9FF4 - chains B and L of the 12 polymer chains in the assembly; structure by X-ray diffraction, 2.80 A resolution.

[Chain B]
Name: HTH-type transcriptional regulator Hpr
From: Geobacillus kaustophilus
UniProtKB: Q5L293 (HPR_GEOKA); numbering as in UniProt (aligned over 1-201)
Sequence (207 residues; numbered 1 to 207; the number before each row is that of its first residue):
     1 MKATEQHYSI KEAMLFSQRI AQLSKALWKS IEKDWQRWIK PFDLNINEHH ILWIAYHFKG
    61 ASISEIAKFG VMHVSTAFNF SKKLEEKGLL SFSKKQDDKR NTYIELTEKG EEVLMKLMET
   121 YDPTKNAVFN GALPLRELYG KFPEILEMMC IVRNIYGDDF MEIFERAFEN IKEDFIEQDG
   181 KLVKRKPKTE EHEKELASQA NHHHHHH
Not modelled in the structure: 1-6, 185-207
Construct notes: expression tag (202-207)

[Chain L]
Molecule: 18-nt DNA strand
Sequence (18 nucleotides; row label = number of the first residue in the row):
     1 AGATTTTTTT ATTTTATT
Not modelled in the structure: 18

[Interface between chain B and chain L]
Pairs across the interface (21; chain B residue first):
  Asn45(B) - DG2(L)  phosphate contact
  Asn47(B) - DG2(L)  hydrogen bond to the phosphate
  Val71(B) - DA3(L)  phosphate contact
  Met72(B) - DA3(L)  phosphate contact
  His73(B) - DA3(L)  phosphate contact
  His73(B) - DT4(L)  salt bridge to the phosphate
  His73(B) - DT5(L)  base contact
  Ser75(B) - DT4(L)  hydrogen bond to the base
  Ser75(B) - DT5(L)  hydrogen bond to the base
  Thr76(B) - DG2(L)  sugar contact
  Thr76(B) - DA3(L)  hydrogen bond to the phosphate
  Asn79(B) - DA3(L)  base contact
  Phe80(B) - DA1(L)  sugar contact
  Phe80(B) - DG2(L)  phosphate contact
  Asp97(B) - DA11(L)  phosphate contact
  Asp98(B) - DA11(L)  sugar contact
  Asp98(B) - DT12(L)  phosphate contact
  Lys99(B) - DT10(L)  salt bridge to the phosphate
  Lys99(B) - DA11(L)  hydrogen bond to the phosphate
  Arg100(B) - DT10(L)  base contact
  Arg100(B) - DA11(L)  phosphate contact
Also at the interface, not in a pair above, chain B (16 interface residues in all): Glu32, Ile46, Gln96
Also at the interface, not in a pair above, chain L (9 interface residues in all): DT9

[Overview]
Chain B and chain L form an interface of 16 and 9 residues respectively, with 5 hydrogen bonds and 2 salt
bridges. Polar contacts include Ser75(B)-DT4(L), Ser75(B)-DT5(L) and Asn47(B)-DG2(L).
Here chain B is HTH-type transcriptional regulator Hpr (Geobacillus kaustophilus) and chain L is an 18-nt DNA
strand. Entry 9FF4 (The structure of G.kaustophilus T-1 ScoC-17bp dsDNA complex) was determined by X-ray
diffraction.
